Entry 4DMA (X-ray diffraction, 2.30 A resolution); this record covers chains B and F of the 4 polymer chains in the assembly.

# Chain B
Molecule: Estrogen receptor
Organism: Homo sapiens
UniProt: P03372 (ESR1_HUMAN); residues 1303-1549 here correspond to UniProt positions 303-549 (UniProt number = residue number - 1000)
Sequence (247 residues; numbered 1303 to 1549; the number before each row is that of its first residue):
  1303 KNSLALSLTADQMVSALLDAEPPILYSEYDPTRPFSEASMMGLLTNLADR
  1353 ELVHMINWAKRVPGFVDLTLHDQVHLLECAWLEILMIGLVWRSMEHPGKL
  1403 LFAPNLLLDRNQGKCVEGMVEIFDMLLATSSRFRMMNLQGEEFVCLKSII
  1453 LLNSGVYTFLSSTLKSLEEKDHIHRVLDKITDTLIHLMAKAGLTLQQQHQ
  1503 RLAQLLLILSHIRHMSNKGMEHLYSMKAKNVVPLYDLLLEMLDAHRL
Disordered / not traced: 1462-1472, 1549
Construct notes: engineered mutation Ala1530 (Cys530 in P03372)

# Chain F
Molecule: Nuclear receptor coactivator 1
Notes: EC 2.3.1.48
UniProt: P70365 (NCOA1_MOUSE); residues 686-700 here correspond to UniProt positions 690-704 (UniProt number = residue number + 4)
Sequence (15 residues; row label = number of the first residue in the row):
   686 RHKILHRLLQEGSPS
Disordered / not traced: 698-700
Curated features (UniProtKB/Swiss-Prot):
  - motif: Leu690 to Leu694 (LXXLL motif 4)
  - modified residue: Ser698 (Phosphoserine)

# Interface between chain B and chain F
Pairs across the interface - 22 pairs, chain B then chain F:
  Ile1358(B) with Leu690(F), hydrophobic; Leu693(F), hydrophobic; Leu694(F), hydrophobic
  Lys1362(B) with Leu693(F), hydrogen bond (side chain-backbone); Leu694(F), hydrogen bond (side chain-backbone); Glu696(F); Gly697(F)
  Leu1372(B) with Gln695(F)
  Gln1375(B) with Leu694(F)
  Val1376(B) with Lys688(F); His691(F); Leu694(F), hydrophobic
  Leu1379(B) with Leu694(F), hydrophobic
  Glu1380(B) with Lys688(F), salt bridge; Leu690(F)
  Asp1538(B) with Ile689(F)
  Leu1539(B) with Ile689(F); Leu693(F), hydrophobic
  Glu1542(B) with Lys688(F); Ile689(F), hydrogen bond (side chain-backbone); Leu690(F)
  Met1543(B) with Leu690(F), hydrophobic
Other interface residues (no listed pair), chain B (13 interface residues in all): Val1355, Phe1367
Other interface residues (no listed pair), chain F (10 interface residues in all): His687

# Overview
Chain B and chain F form an interface of 13 and 10 residues respectively; the contacts include 3 hydrogen
bonds and 1 salt bridge. Polar contacts include Glu1380(B)-Lys688(F), Lys1362(B)-Leu693(F) and
Lys1362(B)-Leu694(F).
Chain B is Estrogen receptor (Homo sapiens) and chain F is Nuclear receptor coactivator 1; the structure,
Crystal structure of ERa LBD in complex with RU100132, was determined by X-ray diffraction (same publication
as 4DM6 and 4DM8).
